Entry 8E7S (electron microscopy, 3.20 A resolution); this record covers chains P and U of the 44 polymer chains in the assembly.

# Chain P
Protein: Cytochrome c oxidase subunit 2
Source organism: Saccharomyces cerevisiae
Notes: EC 7.1.1.9
UniProt: P00410 (COX2_YEAST); residue numbers follow UniProt; this construct covers 1-251
Sequence (251 residues; row label = number of the first residue in the row):
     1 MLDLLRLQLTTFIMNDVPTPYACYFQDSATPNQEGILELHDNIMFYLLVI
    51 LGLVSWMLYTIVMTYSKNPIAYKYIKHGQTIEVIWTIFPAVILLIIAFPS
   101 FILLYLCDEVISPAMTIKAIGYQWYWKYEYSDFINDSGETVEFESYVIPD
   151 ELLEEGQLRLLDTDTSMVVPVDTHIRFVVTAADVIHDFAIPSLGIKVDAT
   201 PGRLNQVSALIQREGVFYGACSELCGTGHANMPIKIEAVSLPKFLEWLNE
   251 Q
Not modelled in the structure: 1-15
Ion coordination: dinuclear copper ion site 1: His-186, Cys-221, Cys-225; dinuclear copper ion site 2: Cys-225, His-229
Small-molecule neighbours: heme a (HEA): Pro-89, Ile-92, Leu-93
Curated features (UniProtKB/Swiss-Prot):
  - binding site (Cu cation): His-186, Cys-221, Glu-223, Cys-225, His-229, Met-232
  - binding site (Mg(2+)): Glu-223
  - site: Asn-15, Asp-16 (Cleavage)

# Chain U
Protein: Cytochrome c oxidase subunit 12, mitochondrial
Source organism: Saccharomyces cerevisiae
UniProt: Q01519 (COX12_YEAST); numbering as in UniProt (aligned over 1-83)
Sequence (83 residues; row label = number of the first residue in the row):
     1 MADQENSPLHTVGFDARFPQQNQTKHCWQSYVDYHKCVNMKGEDFAPCKV
    51 FWKTYNALCPLDWIEKWDDQREKGIFAGDINSD
Not modelled in the structure: 1-6
Disulfide bonds: Cys-27/Cys-59, Cys-37/Cys-48
Curated features (UniProtKB/Swiss-Prot):
  - motif: Cys-27 to Cys-37 (Cx9C motif), Cys-48 to Cys-59 (Cx10C motif)
  - modified residue: Ser-82 (Phosphoserine)

# How chain P and chain U interact
Pairs across the interface (43):
  Leu-104(P) / Gln-21(U)
  Tyr-105(P) / Gln-21(U)  hydrogen bond (backbone-side chain)
  Asp-108(P) / Gln-21(U)
  Asp-108(P) / Asn-22(U)
  Glu-109(P) / Gln-21(U)  hydrogen bond (backbone-side chain)
  Val-110(P) / Asp-15(U)
  Val-110(P) / Gln-23(U)
  Ile-111(P) / Gly-13(U)
  Ile-111(P) / Asp-15(U)
  Ser-112(P) / Thr-11(U)  hydrogen bond
  Ser-112(P) / Val-12(U)
  Ser-112(P) / Lys-53(U)  hydrogen bond
  Ser-112(P) / Leu-58(U)
  Pro-113(P) / Lys-53(U)
  Pro-113(P) / Ala-57(U)
  Pro-113(P) / Leu-58(U)
  Ala-114(P) / Ser-7(U)
  Ala-114(P) / Lys-53(U)
  Ala-114(P) / Ala-57(U)
  Thr-116(P) / Ala-57(U)  hydrogen bond (side chain-backbone)
  Thr-116(P) / Cys-59(U)
  Thr-116(P) / Pro-60(U)
  Thr-116(P) / Leu-61(U)
  Lys-118(P) / Leu-61(U)  hydrogen bond (side chain-backbone)
  Lys-118(P) / Asp-62(U)
  Lys-118(P) / Glu-65(U)  salt bridge
  Glu-129(P) / Glu-65(U)
  Ser-131(P) / Leu-61(U)
  Asp-132(P) / Asn-56(U)
  Asp-132(P) / Leu-61(U)
  Asp-172(P) / Leu-9(U)
  Arg-176(P) / Ala-57(U)  hydrogen bond (side chain-backbone)
  Arg-176(P) / Leu-58(U)  hydrogen bond (side chain-backbone)
  Arg-176(P) / Cys-59(U)
  Arg-176(P) / Pro-60(U)
  Val-178(P) / Pro-60(U)  hydrophobic
  Val-178(P) / Asp-62(U)
  Arg-203(P) / Trp-63(U)
  Leu-204(P) / Asp-62(U)
  Leu-204(P) / Trp-63(U)
  Gln-206(P) / Gln-23(U)  hydrogen bond (side chain-backbone)
  Gln-206(P) / Leu-58(U)
  Gln-206(P) / Pro-60(U)
Also at the interface, not in a pair above, chain P (23 interface residues in all): Met-115, Thr-173, Thr-180
Also at the interface, not in a pair above, chain U (21 interface residues in all): Thr-24, Cys-27

# Summary
Chain P and chain U form an interface of 23 and 21 residues respectively; the contacts include 9 hydrogen
bonds and 1 salt bridge. Among the polar pairs are Lys-118(P)/Glu-65(U), Tyr-105(P)/Gln-21(U) and
Glu-109(P)/Gln-21(U). Chain P binds heme a.
Chain P is Cytochrome c oxidase subunit 2 and chain U is Cytochrome c oxidase subunit 12, mitochondrial, both
from Saccharomyces cerevisiae; the structure, III2IV2 respiratory supercomplex from Saccharomyces cerevisiae
with 4 bound UQ6, was determined by electron microscopy together with 8EC0 from the same study.
